2Y61 - chain A; structure by X-ray diffraction, 0.99 A resolution.

== Chain A ==
Molecule: Triosephosphate isomerase synonym triose-phosphate isomerase, tim
From: Leishmania mexicana
Notes: EC 5.3.1.1
UniProtKB: P48499 (TPIS_LEIME); residues 1000-1250 here correspond to UniProt positions 1-251 (UniProt number = residue number - 999)
Chain sequence (251 residues; numbered 1000 to 1250; the number before each row is that of its first residue):
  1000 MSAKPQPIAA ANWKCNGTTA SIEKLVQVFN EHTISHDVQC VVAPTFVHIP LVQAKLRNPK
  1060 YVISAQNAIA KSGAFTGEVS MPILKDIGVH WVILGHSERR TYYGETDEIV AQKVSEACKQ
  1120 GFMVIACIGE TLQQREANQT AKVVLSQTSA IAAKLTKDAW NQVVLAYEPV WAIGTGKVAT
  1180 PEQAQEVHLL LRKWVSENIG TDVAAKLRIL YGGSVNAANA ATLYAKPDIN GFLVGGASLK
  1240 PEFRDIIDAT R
Unresolved in the structure: 1000-1001
Differences from the reference sequence: engineered mutation Q1065 (Glu66 in P48499)
UniProt features mapped onto this chain:
  - active site: H1095 (Electrophile), E1167 (Proton acceptor)
  - binding site (substrate): N1011, K1013
Glycans and other covalent adducts: sn-glycerol-1-phosphate (1GP) linked to E1167; sn-glycerol-3-phosphate (G3P) linked to E1167
Ligand contacts:
  - sn-glycerol-1-phosphate (1GP): N1011, K1013, H1095, A1171, I1172, G1173, G1211, G1212, S1213, V1214, L1232, V1233, G1234, G1235
  - sn-glycerol-1-phosphate / sn-glycerol-3-phosphate: N1011, K1013, H1095, E1097, A1171, I1172, G1173, G1211, G1212, S1213, V1214, L1232, V1233, G1234, G1235
  - sn-glycerol-3-phosphate (G3P): K1013, H1095, E1097, A1171, I1172, G1173, G1211, G1212, S1213, V1214, L1232, V1233, G1234, G1235

== Summary ==
Chain A binds sn-glycerol-1-phosphate / sn-glycerol-3-phosphate. Covalently linked sn-glycerol-1-phosphate: at
E1167. Covalently linked sn-glycerol-3-phosphate: at E1167. From UniProt: active-site residues H1095 and E1167
and substrate-binding residues N1011 and K1013.
Chain A is Triosephosphate isomerase synonym triose-phosphate isomerase, tim (Leishmania mexicana); the
structure, Crystal structure of Leishmanial E65Q-TIM complexed with S-Glycidol phosphate, was determined by
X-ray diffraction together with 2Y62 and 2Y63 from the same study.
